6FXJ - chains A and C of the 5 polymer chains in the assembly; structure by X-ray diffraction, 1.79 A resolution.

Chain A (and C):
Name: Putative heme-dependent peroxidase lmo2113
Source organism: Listeria monocytogenes EGD-e
Notes: EC 1.11.1.-; chain C of this document is another copy of the same molecule, construct and numbering; everything in this record applies to it too
UniProt: Q8Y5F1 (Y2113_LISMO); numbering as in UniProt (aligned over 1-251)
Amino-acid sequence (251 residues; numbered 1 to 251; the number before each row is that of its first residue):
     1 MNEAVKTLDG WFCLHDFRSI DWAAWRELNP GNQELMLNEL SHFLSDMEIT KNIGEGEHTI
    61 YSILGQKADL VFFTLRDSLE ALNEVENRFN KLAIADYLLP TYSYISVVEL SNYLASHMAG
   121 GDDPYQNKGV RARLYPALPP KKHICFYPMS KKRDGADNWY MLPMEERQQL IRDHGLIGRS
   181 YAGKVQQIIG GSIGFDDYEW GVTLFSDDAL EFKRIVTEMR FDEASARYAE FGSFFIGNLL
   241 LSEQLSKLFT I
Metal / ion sites: Na+ site 1: I63, G65, A68, D69 (shared with 1 residue of chain B); Na+ site 2: E86 (shared with I63(C), G65(C), A68(C), D69(C) of chain C); fe-coproporphyrin iii Fe: H174, Q187
Ligand contacts: fe-coproporphyrin iii (FEC; 1,3,5,8-tetramethyl-porphine-2,4,6,7-tetrapropionic acid ferrous complex): E109, S111, Y113, L114, Y147, M149, K151, W159, I171, H174, G175, G178, R179, V185, Q187, I189, W200, V202, L204, I215, V216, M219, S225, F231
UniProt features mapped onto this chain:
  - active site: Y147
  - binding site (Fe-coproporphyrin III): R133, Y147 to K151, H174, Q187, S225
  - mutagenesis: Y147 (Y147A/H: Loss of activity), M149 (M149A: Slight decrease in activity), Q187 (Q187A: Alters Fe-coproporphyrin III binding. Does not affect kcat, but the reaction is less efficient and a higher excess of hydrogen peroxide is needed)
From the paper describing this entry:
  - catalytic residues: Y147
  - binding site for fe-coproporphyrin iii: R133, K151, R179, Q187, R220, S225
  - binding site for fe-coproporphyrin iii: Y147, F231 (from molecular simulation)
  - mutagenesis - Y113A/K151A, Y147A, Y147A/R220A/S225A, Y147H: abolished catalytic activity
  - mutagenesis - Y113A, R133A, M149A, M149A/Q187A, R179A, Q187A: unchanged catalytic activity
  - mutagenesis - K151A: decreased catalytic activity

Interface between chain A and chain C:
Contacting residue pairs - 78 pairs, chain A then chain C:
  N2(A) - F221(C)
  A4(A) - E218(C)
  A4(A) - F221(C)  hydrophobic
  V5(A) - T217(C)
  V5(A) - F221(C)
  T7(A) - K213(C)  hydrogen bond
  D9(A) - L210(C)
  D9(A) - K213(C)  salt bridge
  D16(A) - Q66(C)  hydrogen bond
  F17(A) - Q66(C)  hydrogen bond (backbone-side chain)
  R18(A) - Q66(C)
  L79(A) - L64(C)
  L79(A) - H143(C)
  L79(A) - A209(C)  hydrophobic
  L79(A) - N238(C)  hydrogen bond (backbone-side chain)
  E80(A) - K142(C)
  E80(A) - H143(C)  salt bridge
  E80(A) - N238(C)
  N83(A) - S62(C)  hydrogen bond
  N83(A) - I63(C)
  N83(A) - L64(C)
  N83(A) - N238(C)
  E86(A) - L64(C)
  E86(A) - G65(C)  hydrogen bond (side chain-backbone)
  E86(A) - D69(C)
  N87(A) - L248(C)
  N90(A) - W22(C)
  N90(A) - R26(C)  hydrogen bond (backbone-side chain)
  K91(A) - W22(C)
  K91(A) - R26(C)  hydrogen bond (backbone-side chain)
  K91(A) - K247(C)  hydrogen bond (side chain-backbone)
  K91(A) - L248(C)  hydrogen bond (side chain-backbone)
  K91(A) - T250(C)  hydrogen bond (side chain-backbone)
  K91(A) - I251(C)
  L92(A) - R26(C)  hydrogen bond (backbone-side chain)
  A93(A) - R26(C)
  D96(A) - A23(C)
  D96(A) - R26(C)  salt bridge
  P100(A) - Q66(C)
  T101(A) - Q66(C)  hydrogen bond (backbone-side chain)
  Y102(A) - Q66(C)  hydrogen bond (backbone-side chain)
  S103(A) - G65(C)
  S103(A) - Q66(C)  hydrogen bond (side chain-backbone)
  I105(A) - L64(C)  hydrophobic
  I105(A) - G65(C)
  I105(A) - I236(C)  hydrophobic
  V107(A) - K213(C)
  E109(A) - K213(C)  salt bridge
  Y113(A) - F221(C)
  R153(A) - K152(C)  hydrogen bond (backbone-side chain)
  R153(A) - S225(C)  hydrogen bond (side chain-backbone)
  R153(A) - A226(C)  hydrogen bond (side chain-backbone)
  R153(A) - A229(C)  hydrogen bond (side chain-backbone)
  R153(A) - F231(C)
  G155(A) - D157(C)
  N158(A) - A226(C)  hydrogen bond (side chain-backbone)
  N158(A) - R227(C)
  Y160(A) - R220(C)
  Y160(A) - F221(C)  hydrophobic
  Y160(A) - A226(C)  hydrophobic
  M161(A) - A226(C)  hydrophobic
  M161(A) - R227(C)
  R167(A) - F221(C)
  G191(A) - K213(C)
  I193(A) - K213(C)
  I193(A) - V216(C)  hydrophobic
  I193(A) - T217(C)
  G194(A) - C145(C)  hydrogen bond (backbone-side chain)
  G194(A) - F234(C)
  G194(A) - I236(C)
  F195(A) - A209(C)
  F195(A) - I236(C)  hydrophobic
  D196(A) - K67(C)  salt bridge
  D196(A) - F234(C)
  D197(A) - K67(C)  salt bridge
  D197(A) - S233(C)  hydrogen bond
  D197(A) - F234(C)  hydrogen bond (side chain-backbone)
  E199(A) - R220(C)  salt bridge
Interface residues without a listed pair, chain A (45 interface residues in all): E3, F12, L14, L82, W159, S192
Interface residues without a listed pair, chain C (38 interface residues in all): F212, E223

In short:
Chain A and chain C form an interface of 45 and 38 residues respectively; the contacts include 23 hydrogen
bonds and 7 salt bridges. Polar pairs include D9(A)-K213(C), E80(A)-H143(C) and D96(A)-R26(C). From the paper:
the catalytic residue Y147(A); Y113A/K151A, Y147A and Y147A/R220A/S225A of chain A, among others, abolish
catalytic activity; 11 substitutions were tested in all.
Chain A and chain C are both Putative heme-dependent peroxidase lmo2113 (Listeria monocytogenes EGD-e); the
structure, Structure of coproheme decarboxylase from Listeria monocytogenes in complex with iron
coproporphyrin III, was determined by X-ray diffraction, deposited together with 6FXQ.
